Entry 7F21 (X-ray diffraction, 1.38 A resolution); this record covers chains A and B.

# Chain A (and B)
Protein: L-lactate oxidase
Organism: Aerococcus viridans
Notes: chain B of this document is another copy of the same molecule, construct and numbering; everything in this record applies to it too
Chain sequence (720 residues; each row starts with the number of its first residue; numbers below 1 keep their minus sign (Glu-345 is residue -345)):
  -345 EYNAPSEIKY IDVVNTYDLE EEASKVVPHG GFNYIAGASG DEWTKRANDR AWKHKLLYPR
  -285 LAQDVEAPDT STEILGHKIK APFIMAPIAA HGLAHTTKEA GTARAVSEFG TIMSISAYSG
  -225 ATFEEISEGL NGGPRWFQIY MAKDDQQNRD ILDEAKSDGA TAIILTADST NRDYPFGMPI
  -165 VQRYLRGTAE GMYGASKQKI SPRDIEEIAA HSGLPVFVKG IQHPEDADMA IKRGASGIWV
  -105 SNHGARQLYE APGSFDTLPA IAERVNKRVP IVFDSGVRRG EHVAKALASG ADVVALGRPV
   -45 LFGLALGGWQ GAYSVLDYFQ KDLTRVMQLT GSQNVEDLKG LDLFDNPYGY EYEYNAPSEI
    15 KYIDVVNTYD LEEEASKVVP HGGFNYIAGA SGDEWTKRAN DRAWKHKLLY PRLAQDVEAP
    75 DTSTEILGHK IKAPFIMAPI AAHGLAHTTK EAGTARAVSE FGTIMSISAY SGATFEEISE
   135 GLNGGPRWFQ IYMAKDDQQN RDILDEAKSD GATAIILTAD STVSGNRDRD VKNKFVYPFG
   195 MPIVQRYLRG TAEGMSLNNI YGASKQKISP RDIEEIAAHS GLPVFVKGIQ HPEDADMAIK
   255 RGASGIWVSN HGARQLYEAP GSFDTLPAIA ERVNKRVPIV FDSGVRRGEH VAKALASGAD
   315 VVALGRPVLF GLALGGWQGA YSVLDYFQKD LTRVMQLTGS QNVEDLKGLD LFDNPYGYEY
Not modelled in the structure: -345 to 6
Ligand contacts:
  - FMN (flavin mononucleotide): Tyr40, Ile41, Ala92, Pro93, Ile94, Ala95, Ser122, Tyr124, Gln144, Tyr146, Thr172, Lys241, Ser263, His265, Gly266, Arg268, Asp296, Ser297, Gly298, Val299, Arg300, Gly319, Arg320, Pro321
  - lactic acid (LAC): Tyr40, Ala95, Tyr124, Tyr146, Arg181, Tyr191, Leu211, Tyr215, His265, Arg268
What the authors report for this chain:
  - binding site for lactic acid: Tyr40, Tyr146, Arg181, His265, Arg268
  - conformationally variable residues (side-chain flip): Arg181, His265
  - catalytic residues: Asp174, Arg181, His265 (proposed by the authors, not directly observed)

# Interface between chain A and chain B
Residue-residue contacts (23):
  Lys254(A) with Asp359(B)
  Arg286(A) with Gly362(B), hydrogen bond (side chain-backbone); Asp364(B), salt bridge
  Asn288(A) with Leu309(B), hydrogen bond (side chain-backbone); Ala310(B); Gly312(B); Lys361(B), hydrogen bond (side chain-backbone)
  Lys289(A) with Lys289(B); Gly312(B); Asp314(B), salt bridge; Lys361(B)
  Arg290(A) with Glu358(B); Gly362(B)
  Leu309(A) with Asn288(B), hydrogen bond (backbone-side chain)
  Ala310(A) with Asn288(B)
  Gly312(A) with Asn288(B)
  Asp314(A) with Lys289(B), salt bridge
  Glu358(A) with Arg290(B)
  Asp359(A) with Lys254(B)
  Lys361(A) with Asn288(B), hydrogen bond (backbone-side chain)
  Gly362(A) with Arg286(B), hydrogen bond (backbone-side chain); Arg290(B)
  Asp364(A) with Arg286(B), salt bridge
Interface residues without a listed pair, chain A (19 interface residues in all): Asp250, Val291, Pro292, Ser311, Gly353
Interface residues without a listed pair, chain B (17 interface residues in all): Asp250, Ser311, Gly353

# Summary
19 residues of chain A face 17 of chain B across their interface, with 6 hydrogen bonds and 4 salt bridges.
Among the polar pairs are Arg286(A)-Asp364(B), Lys289(A)-Asp314(B) and Arg286(A)-Gly362(B). The paper reports
catalytic residues Asp174(A), Arg181(A) and His265(A); a binding site for lactic acid at Tyr40(A), Tyr146(A)
and Arg181(A) among others.
Both chains are L-lactate oxidase (Aerococcus viridans). Entry 7F21 (L-lactate oxidase with D-lactate) was
determined by X-ray diffraction together with 7F1Y, 7F20 and 7F22 from the same study.
